Entry 1D3T (X-ray diffraction, 3.00 A resolution); this record covers chains B and H of the 3 polymer chains in the assembly.

[Chain B]
Protein: Alpha-thrombin
Organism: Homo sapiens
Notes: EC 3.4.21.5; fragment: heavy chain
UniProt: P00734 (THRB_HUMAN); residues 37-295 here correspond to UniProt positions 364-622 (UniProt number = residue number + 327)
Chain sequence (259 residues; each row starts with the number of its first residue):
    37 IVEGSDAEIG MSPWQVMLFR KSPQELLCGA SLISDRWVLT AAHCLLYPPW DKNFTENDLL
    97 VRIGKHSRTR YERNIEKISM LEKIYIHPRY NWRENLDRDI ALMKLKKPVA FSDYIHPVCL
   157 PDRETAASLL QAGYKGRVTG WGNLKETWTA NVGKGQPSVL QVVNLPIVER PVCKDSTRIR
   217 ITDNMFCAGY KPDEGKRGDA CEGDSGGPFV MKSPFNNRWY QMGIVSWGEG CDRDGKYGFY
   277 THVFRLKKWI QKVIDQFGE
Disordered / not traced: 184-190, 294-295
Disulfides: Cys64-Cys80, Cys209-Cys223, Cys237-Cys267
Covalent attachments: N-acetylglucosamine (NAG) linked to Asn89
Ion coordination: Na+ site 1: Lys210, Thr213, Phe251; Na+ site 2: Arg269, Lys272
Residues lining bound ligands: BT1 ({2-[4-(2-pyrrolidin-1-yl-ethoxy)-phenyl]-benzo[b]thiophen-3-yl}-[4-(2-pyrrolidin-1-yl-ethoxy)-phenyl]-methanone): His79, Tyr83, Trp86, Glu130, Asn131, Leu132, Ile215, Asp235, Ala236, Cys237, Glu238, Ser241, Val261, Ser262, Trp263, Gly264, Gly266, Cys267
Swiss-Prot annotation at these positions:
  - region: Ala224 to Val246 (High affinity receptor-binding region which is also known as the TP508 peptide)
  - active site (Charge relay system): His79, Asp135, Ser241
  - glycosylation: Asn89 (N-linked (GlcNAc...) (complex) asparagine)

[Chain H]
Protein: Hirugen
Organism: Hirudo medicinalis
UniProt: P28501 (ITHA_HIRME); residues 300-311 here correspond to UniProt positions 54-65 (UniProt number = residue number - 246)
Chain sequence (12 residues; each row starts with the number of its first residue):
   300 GDFEEIPEEY LQ
Modified positions: Tyr309 (o-sulfo-l-tyrosine; TYS)

[Interface between chain B and chain H]
Contacting residue pairs (24; chain B residue first):
  Phe55(B) - Phe302(H)  hydrophobic
  Lys57(B) - Leu310(H)
  Gln60(B) - Phe302(H)
  Gln60(B) - Glu303(H)
  Gln60(B) - Ile305(H)
  Gln60(B) - Leu310(H)
  Leu62(B) - Phe302(H)
  Leu96(B) - Ile305(H)  hydrophobic
  Leu96(B) - Tyr309(H)
  Arg98(B) - Ile305(H)
  Arg104(B) - Gly300(H)
  Arg104(B) - Phe302(H)
  Thr105(B) - Asp301(H)
  Thr105(B) - Phe302(H)
  Thr105(B) - Glu303(H)  hydrogen bond (backbone-backbone)
  Arg106(B) - Glu303(H)  salt bridge
  Tyr107(B) - Glu303(H)
  Tyr107(B) - Glu304(H)
  Tyr107(B) - Pro306(H)
  Tyr107(B) - Tyr309(H)
  Glu112(B) - Tyr309(H)
  Lys113(B) - Tyr309(H)
  Ile114(B) - Tyr309(H)
  Met116(B) - Gln311(H)
Other interface residues (no listed pair), chain B (15 interface residues in all): Glu61

[Overview]
15 residues of chain B face 10 of chain H across their interface; the contacts include 1 hydrogen bond and 1
salt bridge. Among the polar pairs are Arg106(B)-Glu303(H) and Thr105(B)-Glu303(H). Bound to chain B: compound
BT1. Covalently linked N-acetylglucosamine: at Asn89(B).
Here chain B is Alpha-thrombin (Homo sapiens) and chain H is Hirugen (Hirudo medicinalis). Entry 1D3T (Crystal
structure of human alpha thrombin in complex with benzo[b]thiophene inhibitor 1) was determined by X-ray
diffraction together with 1D3D, 1D3P and 1D3Q from the same study.
